8JXM - chains K and H of the 12 polymer chains in the assembly; structure by electron microscopy, 3.49 A resolution.

Chain K (and H):
Protein: Methylcrotonoyl-CoA carboxylase beta chain, mitochondrial
Organism: Homo sapiens
Notes: EC 6.4.1.4; chain H of this document is another copy of the same molecule, construct and numbering; everything in this record applies to it too
UniProtKB: Q9HCC0 (MCCB_HUMAN); residues 1-563 here = UniProt positions 1-563
Chain sequence (563 residues; row label = number of the first residue in the row):
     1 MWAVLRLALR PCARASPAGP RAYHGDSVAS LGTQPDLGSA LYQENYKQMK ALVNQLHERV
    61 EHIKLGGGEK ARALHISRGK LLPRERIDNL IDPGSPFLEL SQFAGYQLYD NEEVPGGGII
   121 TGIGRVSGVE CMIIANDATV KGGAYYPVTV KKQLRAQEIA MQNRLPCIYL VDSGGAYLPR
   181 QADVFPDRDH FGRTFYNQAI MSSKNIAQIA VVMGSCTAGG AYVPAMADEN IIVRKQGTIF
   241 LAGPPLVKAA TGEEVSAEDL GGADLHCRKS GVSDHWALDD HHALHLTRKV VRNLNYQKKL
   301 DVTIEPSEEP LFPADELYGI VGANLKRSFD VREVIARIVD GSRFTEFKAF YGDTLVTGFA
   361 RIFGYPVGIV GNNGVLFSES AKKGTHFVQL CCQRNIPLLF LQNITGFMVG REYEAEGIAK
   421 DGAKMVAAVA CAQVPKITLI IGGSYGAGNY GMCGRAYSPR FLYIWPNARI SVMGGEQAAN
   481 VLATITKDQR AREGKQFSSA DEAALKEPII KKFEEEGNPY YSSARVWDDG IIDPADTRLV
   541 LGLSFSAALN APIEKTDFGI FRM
Disordered / not traced: 1-22 (chain H: 1-22, 240-260)
Ligand contacts:
  - BTI (5-(hexahydro-2-oxo-1H-thieno[3,4-d]imidazol-6-yl)pentanal): Ala218, Leu241, Leu246
  - TW3 (S-[2-[3-[[(2R)-4-[[[(2S,3S,4S,5S)-5-(6-aminopurin-9-yl)-4-oxidanyl-3-phosphonooxy-oxolan-2-yl]methoxy-oxidanyl-phosphoryl]oxy-oxidanyl-phosphoryl]oxy-3,3-dimethyl-2-oxidanyl-butanoyl]amino]propanoylamino]ethyl] 3-methylbut-2-enethioate), molecule 1: Arg78, Lys141, Gly142, Ala144, Gly174, Gly175, Ala176, Tyr177, Leu178, Pro179, Phe185, Phe191, Ser215, Thr217, Ala218, Gly219, Leu246
  - TW3, molecule 2: Gly446, Ala447, Tyr450, Val472, Ile485, Gln489
What the authors report for this chain:
  - mutagenesis - L241R, A242F: decreased catalytic activity on TW3
  - catalytic residues: Phe407, Ala447 (proposed by the authors, not directly observed)

Chain K / chain H interface:
Pairs across the interface (36; chain K residue first):
  Asp92(K) with Tyr23(H), hydrogen bond (side chain-backbone)
  Pro93(K) with Tyr23(H)
  Ser127(K) with Tyr23(H); His24(H)
  Gly128(K) with Tyr23(H)
  Ser202(K) with Gln393(H), hydrogen bond (backbone-side chain)
  Asn205(K) with Gln393(H)
  Asp228(K) with His386(H); Gln393(H)
  Glu229(K) with Arg394(H), salt bridge
  Cys267(K) with Phe350(H); Tyr351(H)
  Arg268(K) with Phe350(H); Tyr351(H)
  Lys269(K) with Tyr351(H)
  Gly271(K) with Lys348(H); Tyr351(H)
  Ser273(K) with Lys348(H)
  Asp274(K) with Lys348(H), hydrogen bond (backbone-backbone)
  His275(K) with Glu346(H)
  His285(K) with Asp26(H), salt bridge; Ser27(H)
  Arg288(K) with Tyr23(H), hydrogen bond (side chain-backbone); Asp26(H), salt bridge
  Lys289(K) with Val28(H); Thr345(H)
  Arg292(K) with Tyr23(H), hydrogen bond (side chain-backbone); His24(H), hydrogen bond; Asp26(H)
  Asn293(K) with Thr345(H); Arg394(H), hydrogen bond (backbone-side chain)
  Leu294(K) with Arg394(H)
  Asn295(K) with Thr303(H), hydrogen bond; Arg394(H), hydrogen bond (side chain-backbone); Asn395(H), hydrogen bond (side chain-backbone); Ile396(H)
Other interface residues (no listed pair), chain K (25 interface residues in all): Trp276, Tyr296, Gln297
Other interface residues (no listed pair), chain H (21 interface residues in all): Val302, Phe347, Phe359, Pro366, Leu390

Summary:
Chain K and chain H form an interface of 25 and 21 residues respectively, with 10 hydrogen bonds and 3 salt
bridges. Among the polar pairs are Glu229(K)-Arg394(H), His285(K)-Asp26(H) and Arg288(K)-Asp26(H). From the
paper: catalytic residues Phe407(K) and Ala447(K); L241R and A242F of chain K reduce catalytic activity on
TW3.
Chain K and chain H are both Methylcrotonoyl-CoA carboxylase beta chain, mitochondrial (Homo sapiens); the
structure, Human 3-methylcrotonyl-CoA carboxylase in BCCP-H2 state with MCoA, was determined by electron
microscopy, deposited together with 7YBU, 8J4Z, 8J78, 8J7D, 8JAK, 8JAW and 3 further entries.
